PDB entry 1QY1 | X-ray diffraction, 1.70 A resolution | chain A

[Chain A]
Protein: Major Urinary Protein
From: Mus musculus
UniProtKB: P11588 (MUP1_MOUSE); residues 1-162 here correspond to UniProt positions 19-180 (UniProt number = residue number + 18)
Sequence (174 residues; numbered -11 to 162; the number before each row is that of its first residue; numbers below 1 keep their minus sign (Met-11 is residue -11)):
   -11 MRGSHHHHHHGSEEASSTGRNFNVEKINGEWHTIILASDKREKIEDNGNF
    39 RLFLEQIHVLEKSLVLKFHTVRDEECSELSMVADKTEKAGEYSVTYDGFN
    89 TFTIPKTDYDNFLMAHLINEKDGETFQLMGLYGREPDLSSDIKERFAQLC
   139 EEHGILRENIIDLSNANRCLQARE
Disordered / not traced: -11 to 0, 158-162
Cystine bridges: Cys64-Cys157
Differences from the reference sequence: cloning artifact (-11, -9 to -8, 0, 8, 17); expression tag (-7 to -2)
Bound ions: Cd2+ site 1: Glu13, Asp110; Cd2+ site 2: Glu18, Glu139; Na+ site 1 near Glu33 (its only coordinating residue here); Na+ site 2 near His104 (its only coordinating residue here); Na+ site 3 near Glu140 (its only coordinating residue here)
Small-molecule neighbours: 2-isobutyl-3-methoxypyrazine (PRZ): Leu24, Phe38, Leu40, Phe56, Met69, Tyr84, Phe90, Ala103, Leu105, Leu116, Tyr120

[Overview]
Bound to chain A: 2-isobutyl-3-methoxypyrazine. Glu13 and Asp110 coordinate Cd2+ site 1. Glu18 and Glu139
coordinate Cd2+ site 2.
Chain A is Major Urinary Protein (Mus musculus); the structure, Thermodynamics of Binding of
2-methoxy-3-isopropylpyrazine and 2-methoxy-3-isobutylpyrazine to the Major Urinary Protein, was determined by
X-ray diffraction together with 1QY0 and 1QY2 from the same study.
